PDB entry 9FFX | electron microscopy, 3.60 A resolution | chains A and F of the 6 polymer chains in the assembly

[Chain A]
Protein: Gamma-aminobutyric acid receptor subunit alpha-1
From: Homo sapiens
Reference sequence: P14867 (GBRA1_HUMAN); residues 5-429 here correspond to UniProt positions 32-456 (UniProt number = residue number + 27)
Chain sequence (411 residues; row label = number of the first residue in the row; note: 71 numbers in that range are skipped by the numbering (no residue carries them; nothing is unmodelled there); numbers below 1 keep their minus sign (Met-52 is residue -52)):
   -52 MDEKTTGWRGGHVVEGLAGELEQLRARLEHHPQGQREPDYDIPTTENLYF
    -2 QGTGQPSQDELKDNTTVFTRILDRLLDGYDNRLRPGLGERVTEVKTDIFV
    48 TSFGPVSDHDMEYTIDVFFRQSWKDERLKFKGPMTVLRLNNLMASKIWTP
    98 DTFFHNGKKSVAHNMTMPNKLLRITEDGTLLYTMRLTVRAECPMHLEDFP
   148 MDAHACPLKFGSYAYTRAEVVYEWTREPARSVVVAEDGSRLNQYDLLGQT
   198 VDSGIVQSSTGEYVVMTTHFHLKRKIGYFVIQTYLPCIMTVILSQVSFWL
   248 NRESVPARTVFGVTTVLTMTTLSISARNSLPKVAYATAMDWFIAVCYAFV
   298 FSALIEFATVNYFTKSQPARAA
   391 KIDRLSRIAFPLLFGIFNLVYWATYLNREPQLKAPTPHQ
Not modelled in the structure: -52 to 9, 419-429
Construct notes: initiating methionine (-52); expression tag (-51 to 4); linker (313-319)
Swiss-Prot annotation at these positions:
  - binding site (4-aminobutanoate): Arg67, Thr130
  - binding site (3alpha-hydroxy-5alpha-pregnan-11,20-dione): Trp246
  - glycosylation (N-linked (GlcNAc...) asparagine): Asn11, Asn111
Disulfide bonds: Cys139-Cys153
Covalently attached groups: glycan linked to Asn111
Small-molecule neighbours: gamma-amino-butanoic acid (ABU): Phe65, Arg67, Thr130

[Chain F]
Protein: Nanobody38
From: Lama glama
Notes: antibody fragment or engineered binder
Chain sequence (133 residues; row label = number of the first residue in the row):
     2 QVQLQESGGGLVQAGGSLRVSCAASGRTFTTYIMAWFRQAPGKEREFLAA
    52 MDQGRIQYYGDSVRGRFTISRDYAKNSVDLQLDGLRPEDTAVYYCAAGAG
   102 FWGLRTASSYHYWGQGTQVTVSSHHHHHHEPEA
Not modelled in the structure: 125-134
Disulfide bonds: Cys23-Cys96

[Interface between chain A and chain F]
Pairs across the interface (28):
  His142(A) - Thr32(F)
  His142(A) - Tyr33(F)
  His142(A) - Ala100(F)
  Ala150(A) - Phe102(F)  hydrophobic
  His151(A) - Phe102(F)
  Ala152(A) - Gly101(F)
  Lys156(A) - Asp53(F)  salt bridge
  Leu194(A) - Phe102(F)  hydrophobic
  Leu194(A) - Trp103(F)
  Asp199(A) - Tyr59(F)
  Asp199(A) - Leu105(F)
  Asp199(A) - Arg106(F)  salt bridge
  Gly201(A) - Gln58(F)
  Ile202(A) - Ile57(F)
  Ile202(A) - Gln58(F)  hydrogen bond (backbone-backbone)
  Val203(A) - Gly55(F)
  Val203(A) - Arg56(F)
  Val203(A) - Ile57(F)  hydrophobic
  Gln204(A) - Arg56(F)  hydrogen bond (backbone-side chain)
  Ser205(A) - Arg56(F)
  Val212(A) - Ile57(F)  hydrophobic
  Thr214(A) - Tyr59(F)
  His216(A) - Leu105(F)
  His218(A) - Gly101(F)
  His218(A) - Phe102(F)
  His218(A) - Trp103(F)  hydrogen bond (side chain-backbone)
  His218(A) - Gly104(F)
  Leu219(A) - Phe102(F)
Other interface residues (no listed pair), chain A (23 interface residues in all): Pro140, Glu144, Gly195, Thr197, Ser200, Arg418
Other interface residues (no listed pair), chain F (18 interface residues in all): Arg28, Gln54, His112

[Overview]
Chain A and chain F form an interface of 23 and 18 residues respectively; the contacts include 3 hydrogen
bonds and 2 salt bridges. Polar pairs include Lys156(A)-Asp53(F), Asp199(A)-Arg106(F) and Gln204(A)-Arg56(F).
Bound to chain A: gamma-amino-butanoic acid. N-acetylglucosamine is covalently linked to Asn111(A).
Chain A is Gamma-aminobutyric acid receptor subunit alpha-1 (Homo sapiens) and chain F is Nanobody38 (Lama
glama); the structure, Cryo-EM structure of the alpha1beta3gamma2 GABA(A) receptor in complex with GABA and
Nb38 in the short-lived ..., was determined by electron microscopy.
